PDB entry 1ZWK | X-ray diffraction, 2.60 A resolution | chain A

== Chain A ==
Protein: Trp repressor binding protein WrbA
Source organism: Pseudomonas aeruginosa
UniProt: Q9I509 (Q9I509_PSEAE); residue numbers follow UniProt; this construct covers 2-196
Amino-acid sequence (207 residues; row label = number of the first residue in the row; numbers below 1 keep their minus sign (Met-8 is residue -8)):
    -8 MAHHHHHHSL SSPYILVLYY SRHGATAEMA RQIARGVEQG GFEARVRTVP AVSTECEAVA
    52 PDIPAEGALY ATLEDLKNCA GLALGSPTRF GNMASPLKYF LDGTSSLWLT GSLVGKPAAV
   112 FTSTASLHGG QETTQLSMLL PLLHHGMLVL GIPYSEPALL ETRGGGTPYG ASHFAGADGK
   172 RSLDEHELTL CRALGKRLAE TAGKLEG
Not modelled in the structure: -8 to 3, 47-57, 145-157, 197-198
Differences from the reference sequence: cloning artifact (-8 to -7, 0-1, 197-198); expression tag (-6 to -1)
UniProt features mapped onto this chain:
  - binding site (FMN): Ser12 to Thr17, Thr79 to Phe81, Ser114 to Gly120, His135

== Summary ==
Curated annotation (UniProt) lists 17 FMN-binding residues.
Chain A is Trp repressor binding protein WrbA (Pseudomonas aeruginosa); the structure, Structure of WrbA from
Pseudomonas aeruginosa, was determined by X-ray diffraction, deposited together with 1ZWL, 1YRH and 1YDG.
